PDB entry 1Y91 | X-ray diffraction, 2.15 A resolution | chain A

# Chain A
Protein: Cell division protein kinase 2
From: Homo sapiens
Notes: EC 2.7.1.37
UniProt: P24941 (CDK2_HUMAN); residue numbers follow UniProt; this construct covers 1-298
Chain sequence (298 residues; each row starts with the number of its first residue):
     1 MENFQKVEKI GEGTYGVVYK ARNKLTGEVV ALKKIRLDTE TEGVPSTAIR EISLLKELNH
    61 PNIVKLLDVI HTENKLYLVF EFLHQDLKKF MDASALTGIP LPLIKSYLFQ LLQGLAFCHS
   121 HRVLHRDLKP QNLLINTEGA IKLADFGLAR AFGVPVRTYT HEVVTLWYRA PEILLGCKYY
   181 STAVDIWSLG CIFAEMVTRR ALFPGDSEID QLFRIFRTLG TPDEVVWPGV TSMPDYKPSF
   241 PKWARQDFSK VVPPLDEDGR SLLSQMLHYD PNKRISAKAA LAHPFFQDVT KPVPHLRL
Unresolved in the structure: 38-44, 154-158
UniProt features mapped onto this chain:
  - active site: Asp127 (Proton acceptor)
  - binding site (ATP): Ile10 to Val18, Lys33, Glu81 to Leu83, Asp86, Lys129 to Asn132, Asp145
  - binding site (Mg(2+)): Asn132, Asp145
  - site (CDK7 binding): Lys9, Lys88, Lys89, Leu166
  - modified residue: Met1 (N-acetylmethionine), Lys6 (N6-acetyllysine), Thr14 (Phosphothreonine), Tyr15 (Phosphotyrosine), Tyr19 (Phosphotyrosine), Thr160 (Phosphothreonine)
  - natural variant: Pro45 (P45L: In a glioblastoma multiforme sample)
  - mutagenesis: Lys9 (K9F: Reduced phosphorylation by CAK), Thr14 (T14A: 2-fold increase in activity), Tyr15 (Y15F: 2-fold increase in activity), Lys88 to Lys89 (Reduced phosphorylation by CAK), Thr160 (T160A: Abolishes activity), Leu166 (L166R: Reduced phosphorylation by CAK and reduced kinase activity)
Residues lining bound ligands: CT9 (4-[5-(trans-4-aminocyclohexylamino)-3-isopropylpyrazolo[1,5-a]pyrimidin-7-ylamino]-N,N-dimethylbenzenesulfonamide): Ile10, Gly11, Glu12, Gly13, Tyr15, Val18, Ala31, Val64, Phe80, Glu81, Phe82, Leu83, His84, Gln85, Asp86, Lys89, Lys129, Gln131, Asn132, Leu134, Ala144, Asp145

# In short
Chain A binds compound CT9. UniProt lists active-site residue Asp127, 19 ATP-binding residues, Mg2+-binding
residues Asn132 and Asp145 and 7 mutagenesis sites.
Chain A is Cell division protein kinase 2 (Homo sapiens); the structure, Crystal structure of human CDK2
complexed with a pyrazolo[1,5-a]pyrimidine inhibitor, was determined by X-ray diffraction (same publication as
1Y8Y).
